PDB entry 5DTB | X-ray diffraction, 1.84 A resolution | chains A and B

Chain A (and B):
Protein: CG3822
Source organism: Drosophila melanogaster
Notes: chain B of this document is another copy of the same molecule, construct and numbering; everything in this record applies to it too
UniProtKB: Q9VDH5 (Q9VDH5_DROME); the construct has insertions or renumbered stretches relative to UniProt, so the offset changes along the chain: 3-119 = UniProt 411-527; 124-268 = UniProt 650-794
Sequence (267 residues; row label = number of the first residue in the row):
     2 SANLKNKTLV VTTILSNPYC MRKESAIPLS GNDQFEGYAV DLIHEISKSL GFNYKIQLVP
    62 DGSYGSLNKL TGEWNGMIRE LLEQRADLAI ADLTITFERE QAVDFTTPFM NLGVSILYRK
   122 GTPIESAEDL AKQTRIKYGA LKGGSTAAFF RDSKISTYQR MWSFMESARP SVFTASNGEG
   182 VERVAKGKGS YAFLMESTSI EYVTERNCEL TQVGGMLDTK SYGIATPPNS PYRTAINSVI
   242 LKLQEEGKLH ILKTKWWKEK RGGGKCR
Disordered / not traced: 2-5
Disulfide bonds: C209-C267
Sequence notes: expression tag (2); linker (120-123)
Residues lining bound ligands: glutamic acid (GLU): Y65, D93, L94, T95, R100, L142, G145, S146, T147, N178, E197, Y223
Reported in the primary citation:
  - binding site for glutamic acid: S146, E197
  - Na+ coordination: E101, V104, D105

Interface between chain A and chain B:
Contacting residue pairs - 24 pairs, chain A then chain B:
  I96(A) with L242(B), hydrophobic
  T97(A) with E246(B)
  F98(A) with S239(B); L242(B), hydrophobic; K243(B); E246(B), hydrogen bond (backbone-side chain)
  E101(A) with S239(B); L242(B)
  Q102(A) with S239(B), hydrogen bond
  P109(A) with P109(B)
  N112(A) with N112(B)
  T220(A) with Q245(B)
  K221(A) with Q245(B)
  R234(A) with R234(B)
  N238(A) with E101(B)
  S239(A) with F98(B); Q102(B), hydrogen bond
  L242(A) with I96(B), hydrophobic; F98(B), hydrophobic; E101(B)
  K243(A) with F98(B)
  Q245(A) with T220(B)
  E246(A) with T97(B); F98(B), hydrogen bond (side chain-backbone)
Also at the interface, not in a pair above, chain A (17 interface residues in all): T108
Also at the interface, not in a pair above, chain B (18 interface residues in all): T108, K221, T235, N238

Summary:
17 residues of chain A and 18 residues of chain B are in contact; the contacts include 4 hydrogen bonds. Among
the polar pairs are F98(A)-E246(B) and Q102(A)-S239(B). Ligands of chain A: glutamic acid. From the paper: a
binding site for glutamic acid at S146(A) and E197(A); Na+ coordination by E101(A), V104(A) and D105(A).
Both chains are CG3822 (Drosophila melanogaster). Entry 5DTB (Crystal structure of the Drosophila CG3822
KaiR1D ligand binding domain complex with glutamate) was determined by X-ray diffraction together with 5ICT,
5EHM, 5EHS and 5DT6 from the same study.
